5MV8 - chains A and B; structure by X-ray diffraction, 1.88 A resolution.

# Chain A
Name: Unconventional myosin-VIIb
Source organism: Homo sapiens
UniProt: Q6PIF6 (MYO7B_HUMAN); residues 1609-2116 here = UniProt positions 1609-2116
Chain sequence (527 residues; each row starts with the number of its first residue; note: 1595 numbers in that range are skipped by the numbering (no residue carries them; nothing is unmodelled there); numbers below 1 keep their minus sign (Met-5 is residue -5)):
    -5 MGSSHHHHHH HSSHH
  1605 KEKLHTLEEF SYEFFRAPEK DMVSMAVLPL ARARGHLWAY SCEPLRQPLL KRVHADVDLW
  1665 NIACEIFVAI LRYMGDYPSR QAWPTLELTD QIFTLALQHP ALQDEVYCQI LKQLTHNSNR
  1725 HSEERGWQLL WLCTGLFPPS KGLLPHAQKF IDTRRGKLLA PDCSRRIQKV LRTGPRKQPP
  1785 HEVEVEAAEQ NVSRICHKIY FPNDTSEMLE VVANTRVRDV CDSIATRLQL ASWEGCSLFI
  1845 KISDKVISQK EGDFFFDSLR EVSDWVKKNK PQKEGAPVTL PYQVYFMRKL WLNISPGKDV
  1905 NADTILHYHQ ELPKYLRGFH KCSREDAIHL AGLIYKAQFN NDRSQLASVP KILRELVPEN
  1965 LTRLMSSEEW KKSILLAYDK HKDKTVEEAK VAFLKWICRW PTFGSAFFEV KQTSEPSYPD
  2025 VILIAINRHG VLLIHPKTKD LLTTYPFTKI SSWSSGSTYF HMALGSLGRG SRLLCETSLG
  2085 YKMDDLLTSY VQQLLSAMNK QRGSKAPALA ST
Unresolved in the structure: -5 to -1, 1624-1638, 1876-1881, 2069-2074, 2101-2116
Sequence notes: initiating methionine (-5); expression tag (-4 to 9, 1605-1608); conflict Asp1660 (Asn in Q6PIF6), Asn1665 (Asp in Q6PIF6), Glu1669 (Gln in Q6PIF6), Glu1786 (Gln in Q6PIF6)
UniProt features mapped onto this chain:
  - modified residue: Ser1645 (Phosphoserine)

# Chain B
Name: cDNA FLJ51329, highly similar to Harmonin
Source organism: Homo sapiens
UniProt: B4DV53 (B4DV53_HUMAN); residues 428-552 here correspond to UniProt positions 360-484 (UniProt number = residue number - 68)
Chain sequence (130 residues; numbered 423 to 552; the number before each row is that of its first residue):
   423 GAMGSQDFRK YEEGFDPYSM FTPEQIMGKD VRLLRIKKEG SLDLALEGGV DSPIGKVVVS
   483 AVYERGAAER HGGIVKGDEI MAINGKIVTD YTLAEADAAL QKAWNQGGDW IDLVVAVCPP
   543 KEYDDELTFF
Unresolved in the structure: 423-432
Sequence notes: expression tag (423-427)
What the authors report for this chain:
  - mutagenesis - F551V/F552V: abolished binding to NPDZ1.PDZ2

# Interface between chain A and chain B
Pairs across the interface (57):
  Phe1843(A) - Phe552(B)  hydrophobic
  Asp1848(A) - Glu548(B)
  Asp1848(A) - Thr550(B)
  Val1850(A) - Thr550(B)
  Val1850(A) - Phe552(B)
  Lys1872(A) - Ala483(B)
  Lys1872(A) - Tyr485(B)
  Pro1875(A) - Val484(B)
  Pro1875(A) - Tyr485(B)  hydrophobic
  Pro1875(A) - Glu486(B)
  Arg1892(A) - Phe552(B)
  Trp1895(A) - Phe552(B)  hydrogen bond (side chain-backbone)
  Gln1914(A) - Phe552(B)  hydrogen bond (side chain-backbone)
  Pro1917(A) - Phe551(B)  hydrophobic
  Lys1918(A) - Phe551(B)
  Lys1918(A) - Phe552(B)  hydrogen bond (side chain-backbone)
  Arg1921(A) - Asp546(B)  salt bridge
  Arg1921(A) - Leu549(B)
  Arg1921(A) - Phe551(B)
  Phe1923(A) - Leu549(B)  hydrophobic
  Phe1923(A) - Phe551(B)  hydrophobic
  Ser2009(A) - Phe552(B)
  Ala2010(A) - Phe551(B)
  Phe2011(A) - Leu549(B)
  Phe2012(A) - Leu549(B)  hydrophobic
  Glu2013(A) - Tyr545(B)
  Glu2013(A) - Asp546(B)  hydrogen bond (side chain-backbone)
  Glu2013(A) - Leu549(B)
  Lys2015(A) - Tyr545(B)
  Val2025(A) - Glu544(B)
  Val2025(A) - Tyr545(B)  hydrophobic
  Ser2058(A) - Pro475(B)
  Gly2060(A) - Glu469(B)
  Ser2061(A) - Glu469(B)  hydrogen bond (backbone-side chain)
  Ser2061(A) - Ser482(B)  hydrogen bond
  Ser2061(A) - Lys498(B)
  Thr2062(A) - Glu469(B)  hydrogen bond
  Thr2062(A) - Val480(B)
  Thr2062(A) - Val481(B)
  Thr2062(A) - Lys498(B)
  Thr2062(A) - Gly499(B)
  Tyr2063(A) - Glu469(B)
  Tyr2063(A) - Pro475(B)
  Tyr2063(A) - Ile476(B)  hydrophobic
  His2065(A) - Pro475(B)
  Leu2078(A) - Pro475(B)
  Leu2078(A) - Ile476(B)  hydrophobic
  Glu2080(A) - Tyr545(B)
  Thr2081(A) - Asp547(B)
  Ser2082(A) - Lys498(B)
  Ser2082(A) - Asp547(B)  hydrogen bond
  Leu2083(A) - Asp547(B)
  Leu2083(A) - Leu549(B)
  Lys2086(A) - Leu549(B)
  Lys2086(A) - Thr550(B)
  Lys2086(A) - Phe551(B)  hydrogen bond (side chain-backbone)
  Lys2086(A) - Phe552(B)
Also at the interface, not in a pair above, chain A (35 interface residues in all): Met1891, Lys1893, Val2014, Leu2090
Also at the interface, not in a pair above, chain B (23 interface residues in all): Ser474, Lys478
From the paper, about this interface:
  - specific contacts: Trp1895(A)-Phe552(B), Gln1914(A)-Phe552(B), Lys1918(A)-Phe552(B)
  - interface residues, chain A: Arg1921(A), Phe1923(A), Ser2082(A), Lys2086(A)
  - hot spots on chain A (mutagenesis) - R1921E/F1923V, L2083W: abolished binding to cDNA FLJ51329, highly similar to Harmonin (chain B)
  - interface residues, chain B: Tyr545(B), Asp546(B), Asp547(B), Leu549(B), Thr550(B)
  - hot spots on chain B (mutagenesis) - E469A (5-6 uM), I476W (K_d_ of 18 uM), D546R (Kd >300 uM), F551V/F552V: decreased binding to Unconventional myosin-VIIb (chain A)
  - hot spots on chain B (mutagenesis) - D546R/F551V/F552V: abolished binding to Unconventional myosin-VIIb (chain A)

# Overview
35 residues of chain A and 23 residues of chain B are in contact; the contacts include 9 hydrogen bonds and 1
salt bridge. Polar contacts include Arg1921(A)-Asp546(B), Trp1895(A)-Phe552(B) and Gln1914(A)-Phe552(B). The
paper describes contacts between Trp1895(A) and Phe552(B), Gln1914(A) and Phe552(B) and Lys1918(A) and
Phe552(B). From the paper: E469A, I476W and D546R of chain B, among others, reduce binding to Unconventional
myosin-VIIb (chain A); interface residues Arg1921(A), Phe1923(A) and Tyr545(B) among others; 7 substitutions
were tested in all.
Here chain A is Unconventional myosin-VIIb and chain B is cDNA FLJ51329, highly similar to Harmonin, both from
Homo sapiens. Entry 5MV8 (Structure of human Myosin 7b C-terminal MyTH4-FERM domain in complex with harmonin-a
PDZ3 domain) was determined by X-ray diffraction, deposited together with 5MV7 and 5MV9.
